PDB entry 8HG3 | electron microscopy, 2.94 A resolution | chains S and T of the 3 polymer chains in the assembly

== Chain S (and T) ==
Name: Chlorophyll a-b binding protein, chloroplastic
Organism: Ostreococcus tauri
Notes: chain T of this document is another copy of the same molecule, construct and numbering; everything in this record applies to it too
Reference sequence: Q3B9U7 (Q3B9U7_OSTTA); residue numbers follow UniProt; this construct covers 1-233
Amino-acid sequence (233 residues; row label = number of the first residue in the row):
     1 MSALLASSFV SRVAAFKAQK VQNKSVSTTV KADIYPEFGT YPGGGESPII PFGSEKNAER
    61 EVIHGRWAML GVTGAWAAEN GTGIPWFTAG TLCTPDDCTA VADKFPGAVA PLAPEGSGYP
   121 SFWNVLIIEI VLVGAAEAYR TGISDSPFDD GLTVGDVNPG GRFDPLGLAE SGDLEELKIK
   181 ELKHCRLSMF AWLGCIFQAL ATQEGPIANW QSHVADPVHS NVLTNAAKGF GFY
Unresolved in the structure: 1-31 (chain T: 1-32)
Disulfide bonds: C93-C98
Ion coordination: chlorophyll a Mg (4 sites), coordinated by E37, E61, E181, Q198; chlorophyll b Mg site 1 near P106 (its only coordinating residue here); chlorophyll b Mg site 2 near L112 (its only coordinating residue here); chlorophyll b Mg site 3 near E129 (its only coordinating residue here); Chlorophyll c2 Mg near E137 (its only coordinating residue here)
Residues lining bound ligands:
  - chlorophyll b (CHL), molecule 1: I63, R66, W67, A136, Y139, R140, S146, P147, F148, L152, T153, V154, D156, V157, P159, F163
  - chlorophyll b (CHL), molecule 2: W67, A89, G90, C93, V101, L112, P120, V125, I128, E129, L132, V133
  - chlorophyll b (CHL), molecule 3: A77, N80, G81, F105, P106, G107, A108, V109
  - chlorophyll b (CHL), molecule 4: W86, F87, T88, G90, T91, C93, F122, V125, L126, E129
  - chlorophyll b (CHL), molecule 5: A108, A110, P111, L112, A113, P114, Y119, P120, N124
  - chlorophyll b (CHL), molecule 6: L223, A226, A227, F230
  - chlorophyll a (CLA), molecule 1: I34, P36, E37, E176, I179, K180, K183, H184, L187
  - chlorophyll a (CLA), molecule 2: Y35, F38, G39, T40, Y41, P42, G45, E46, S47, I50, P51, F52, N57, A58, R60, E61, H64, R186, M189, F190, L193, I196
  - chlorophyll a (CLA), molecule 3: P36, F38, I49, F190
  - chlorophyll a (CLA), molecule 4: N57, R60, H64, W192, I196
  - chlorophyll a (CLA), molecule 5: R66, M69, N158, P159, G160, G161, F163, D164, L168, A169, L174, L177, K178, K180, E181, H184
  - chlorophyll a (CLA), molecule 6: W67, L70, G71, T73, G74, A77, A78, T82, A89, L92, V101, K104, F105, P106
  - chlorophyll a (CLA), molecule 7: T73, W76, L168, L177, K180, H184, L187
  - chlorophyll a (CLA), molecule 8: L187, F190, A191, L193, G194, F197, Q198, A201, T202, N209, W210, S212, H213, S220, N221, V222, N225, F230
  - chlorophyll a (CLA), molecule 9: W210, H213, V214, P217, V218, N221, V222, L223
  - Prasinoxanthin (IWJ; (3E,5E,7E,9E,11E,13E,15E,17E)-1-[(1S,4S)-2,2-dimethyl-6-methylidene-1,4-bis(oxidanyl)cyclohexyl]-3,7,12,16-tetramethyl-18-[(1R,4R)-2,6,6-trimethyl-4-oxidanyl-cyclohex-2-en-1-yl]octadeca-3,5,7,9,11,13,15,17-octaen-2-one), molecule 1: L70, T73, W76, A77, N80, F148, R162, F163
  - Prasinoxanthin (IWJ), molecule 2: F197, L200, A201, V222, L223, F230, F232
  - Chlorophyll c2 (KC2): K56, E59, R60, I63, H64, W67, V133, E137, R140, T141
  - 9'-cis-neoxanthin (NEX; (1R,3R)-6-{(3E,5E,7E,9E,11E,13E,15E,17E)-18-[(1S,4R,6R)-4-hydroxy-2,2,6-trimethyl-7-oxabicyclo[4.1.0]hept-1-yl]-3,7,12,16-tetramethyloctadeca-1,3,5,7,9,11,13,15,17-nonaenylidene}-1,5,5-trimethylcyclohexane-1,3-diol): W67, L70, F105, L132, A135, A136, Y139, P147, F148
  - Q6L ((1S)-3,5,5-trimethyl-4-[(3E,5E,7E,9E,11E,13E,15E,17E)-3,7,12,16-tetramethyl-18-[(1R,4R)-2,6,6-trimethyl-4-oxidanyl-cyclohex-2-en-1-yl]octadeca-3,5,7,9,11,13,15,17-octaenyl]cyclohex-3-en-1-ol), molecule 1: Y35, E37, F38, K183, R186, L187, F190, P217, V218, N221, L223, T224
  - Q6L, molecule 2: F38, S47, I49, I50, H64, W67, A68, L70, G71, G74, A75, W86, A89, M189, W192, L193
  - Q6L, molecule 3: F38, A226, G229, F230, Y233
  - Q6L, molecule 4: M69, V72, T73, W76, F163, D164, P165, L166, G167, L168, H184, L187, S188, A191, C195, Q198, P206, I207, W210
  - Q6L, molecule 5: W86, F87, W192, I196, A199, L200, Q203
  - Q6L, molecule 6: P95, F122, L126

== Chain S / chain T interface ==
Pairs across the interface - 7 pairs, chain S then chain T:
  P48(S) - S54(T)  hydrogen bond (backbone-side chain)
  P48(S) - R60(T)
  V218(S) - P95(T)  hydrophobic
  V218(S) - W123(T)  hydrophobic
  Y233(S) - L200(T)  hydrogen bond (side chain-backbone)
  Y233(S) - Q203(T)
  Y233(S) - F232(T)  hydrophobic
Interface residues without a listed pair, chain S (7 interface residues in all): I49, H219, A227, F232
Interface residues without a listed pair, chain T (9 interface residues in all): T91, D96

== Overview ==
7 residues of chain S and 9 residues of chain T are in contact; the contacts include 2 hydrogen bonds. Among
the polar pairs are P48(S)-S54(T) and Y233(S)-L200(T).
Chain S and chain T are both Chlorophyll a-b binding protein, chloroplastic (Ostreococcus tauri); the
structure, Cryo-EM structure of the Lhcp complex from Ostreococcus tauri, was determined by electron
microscopy, deposited together with 8HG5 and 8HG6.
